9B1Y - chains Y and i of the 51 polymer chains in the assembly; structure by electron microscopy, 2.47 A resolution.

== Chain Y ==
Molecule: 23S rRNA
Organism: Mycolicibacterium smegmatis
Sequence (3038 nucleotides; numbered 2 to 3120; 81 numbers in that range are skipped by the numbering (no residue carries them; nothing is unmodelled there); the number before each row is that of its first residue):
     2 AAGUGUUUAA GGGCGCAUGG UGGAUGCCUU GGCACUGGGA GCCGAUGAAG GACGUAGGAG
    62 GCUGCGAUAA GCCUCGGGGA GCUGUCAACC GAGCGUUGAU CCGAGGAUGU CCGAAUGGGG
   122 AAACCCGGCA CGAGUGAUGU CGUGUCACCA GGCGCUGAAU AUAUAGGCGU CUGGGGGGAA
   182 CGCGGGGAAG UGAAACAUCU CAGUACCCGU AGGAAGAGAA AACAAAAUGU GAUUCCGUGA
   242 GUAGUGGCGA GCGAAAGCGG AGGAUGGCUA AACCGUAUGC AUGUGAUACC GGGUAGGGGU
   302 UGUGUGUGCG GGGUUGUGGG ACCUAUCUUU CCGGCUCUAC CUGGCUGGAG GGCAGUGAGA
   362 AAAUGUUGUG GUUAGCGGAA AUGGCUUGGG AUGGCCUGCC GUAGACGGUG AGAGCCCGGU
   422 ACGUGAAAAC CCGACGUCUG UCUUGAUGGU GUUCCCGAGU AGCAGCGGGC CCGUGGAAUC
   482 UGCUGUGAAU CUGCCGGGAC CACCCGGUAA GCCUGAAUAC UUCCCAGUGA CCGAUAGCGG
   542 AUUAGUACCG UGAGGGAAUG GUGAAAAGUA CCCCGGGAGG GGAGUGAAAG AGUACCUGAA
   602 ACCGUGCGCU UACAAUCCGU CAGAGCCCUC GACGUGUCGU GGGGUGAUGG CGUGCCUUUU
   662 GAAGAAUGAG CCUGCGAGUC AGGGACAUGU CGCGAGGUUA ACCCGGGUGG GGUAGCCGCA
   722 GCGAAAGCGA GUCUGAAUAG GGCGUAUCCA CACAAGAGUG UGUGGUGUAG UGGUGUGUUC
   782 UGGACCCGAA GCGGAGUGAU CUACCCAUGG CCAGGGUGAA GCGCGGGUAA GACCGCGUGG
   842 AGGCCCGAAC CCACUUAGGU UGAAGACUGA GGGGAUGAGC UGUGGGUAGG GGUGAAAGGC
   902 CAAUCAAACU CCGUGAUAGC UGGUUCUCCC CGAAAUGCAU UUAGGUGCAG CGUCGCAUGU
   962 UUCUUGCCGG AGGUAGAGCU ACUGGAUGGC CGAUGGGCCC CACAGGGUUA CUGACGUCAG
  1022 CCAAACUCCG AAUGCCGGUA AGUCCAAGAG UGCGGCAGUG AGACGGCGGG GGAUAAGCUC
  1082 CGUGCGUCGA GAGGGAAACA GCCCAGAUCG CCGGCUAAGG CCCCUAAGCG UGUGCUAAGU
  1142 GGAAAAGGAU GUGCAGUCGC GAAGACAACC AGGAGGUUGG CUUAGAAGCA GCCACCCUUG
  1202 AAAGAGUGCG UAAUAGCUCA CUGGUCAAGU GAUUGUGCGC CGAUAAUGUA GCGGGGCUCA
  1262 AGCACACCGC CGAAGCCGCG GCAGCCAACG UGUUGGCUGG GUAGGGGAGC GUCCUGCAUC
  1322 CGGUGAAGCC GCCGAGUGAU CGAGUGGUGG AGGGUGUGGG AGUGAGAAUG CAGGCAUGAG
  1382 UAGCGAUUAG GCAAGUGAGA ACCUUGCCCG CCGAAAGACC AAGGGUUCCU GGGCCAGGCC
  1442 AGUCCGCCCA GGGUGAGUCG GGACCUAAGG CGAGGCCGAC AGGCGUAGUC GAUGGACAAC
  1502 GGGUUGAUAU UCCCGUACCC GUGUAUGUGC GUCCAUGAUG AAUCAGCGGU ACUAACCAUC
  1562 CAAAACCACC GUGACCGCAC CUUUCGGGGU GUGGCGUUGG UGGGGCUGCA UGGGACCUUC
  1622 GUUGGUAGUA GUCAAGCGAU GGGGUGACGC AGGAAGGUAG CCGUACCGGU CAGUGGUAAU
  1682 ACCGGGGUAA GCCUGUAGGG AGUCAGAUAG GUAAAUCCGU CUGGCAUAUA UCCUGAGAGG
  1742 UGAUGCAUAG CCGAGUGAGG CGAAUUCGGU GAUCCUAUGC UGCCGAGAAA AGCCUCUAGC
  1802 GAGGACAUAC ACGGCCCGUA CCCCAAACCA ACACAGGUGG UCAGGUAGAG AAUACUAAGG
  1862 CGUACGAGUG AACUAUGGUU AAGGAACUCG GCAAAAUGCC CCCGUAACUU CGGGAGAAGG
  1922 GGGACCCACA UGGCGUGUAA GCCUUUACGG CCCAAGCGUG AGUGGGUGGC ACAAACCAGU
  1982 GAGAAGCGAC UGUUUACUAA AAACACAGGU CCGUGCGAAG UCGCAAGACG AUGUAUACGG
  2042 ACUGACGCCU GCCCGGUGCU GGAAGGUUAA GAGGACCCGU UAACUCCCUU UGGGGGUGAA
  2102 GCGGAGAAUU UAAGCCCCAG UAAACGGCGG UGGUAACUAU AACCAUCCUA AGGUAGCGAA
  2162 AUUCCUUGUC GGGUAAGUUC CGACCUGCAC GAAUGGCGUA ACGACUUCUC AACUGUCUCA
  2222 ACCAUAGACU CGGCGAAAUU GCACUACGAG UAAAGAUGCU CGUUACGCGC GGCAGGACGA
  2282 AAAGACCCCG GGACCUUCAC UACAACUUGG UAUUGGUGCU CGAU
  2407 CGUAUUGGGC CUCUAACCUC GGACCGUAUA UCCGGUUCAG GGACAGUGCC UGGUGGGUAG
  2467 UUUAACUGGG GCGGUUGCCU CCUAAAAUGU AACGGAGGCG CCCAAAGGUU CCCUCAACCU
  2527 GGACGGCAAU CAGGUGUUGA GUGUAAGUGC ACAAGGGAGC UUGACUGCGA GACGGACAUG
  2587 UCGAGCAGGG ACGAAAGUCG GGACUAGUGA UCCGGCACCU CUGAGUGGAA GGGGUGUCGC
  2647 UCAACGGAUA AAAGGUACCC CGGGGAUAAC AGGCUGAUCU UCCCCAAGAG UCCAUAUCGA
  2707 CGGGAUGGUU UGGCACCUCG AUGUCGGCUC GUCGCAUCCU GGGGCUGGAG CAGGUCCCAA
  2767 GGGUUGGGCU GUUCGCCCAU UAAAGCGGCA CGCGAGCUGG GUUUAGAACG UCGUGAGACA
  2827 GUUCGGUCUC UAUCCGCCGC GCGCGUCAGA AGCUUGAGGA AACCUGUCCC UAGUACGAGA
  2887 GGACCGGGAC GGACGAACCU CUGGUAUACC AGUUGUCCCA CCAGGGGCAC GGCUGGAUAG
  2947 CCACGUUCGG ACAGGAUAAC CGCUGAAAGC AUCUAAGCGG GAAACCUCUU CCAAGACCAG
  3007 GCUUCUCACC CUCUAGGAGG GAUAAGGCCC CCCGCAGACC ACGGGAUUGA UAGACCAGAC
  3067 CUGGAAGCCU AGUAAUAGGU GCAGGGAACU GGCACUAACC GGCCGAAAAC UUAC
Ion coordination: Mg2+ site 1: G13, G14, U611; Mg2+ site 2: G77, G78; Mg2+ site 3: A105, G106; Mg2+ site 4 near G106 (its only coordinating residue here); Mg2+ site 5: U109, G110; Mg2+ site 6 near U117 (its only coordinating residue here); Mg2+ site 7 near G153 (its only coordinating residue here); Mg2+ site 8: U163, A164; Mg2+ site 9 near G176 (its only coordinating residue here); Mg2+ site 10: G191, U2467; Mg2+ site 11: U192, U201, C202; Mg2+ site 12: G193, A194; 308 more Mg2+ sites not listed

== Chain i ==
Name: Large ribosomal subunit protein uL16
Organism: Mycolicibacterium smegmatis
Reference sequence: A0QSD8 (RL16_MYCS2); residue numbers follow UniProt; this construct covers 1-136
Chain sequence (136 residues; each row starts with the number of its first residue):
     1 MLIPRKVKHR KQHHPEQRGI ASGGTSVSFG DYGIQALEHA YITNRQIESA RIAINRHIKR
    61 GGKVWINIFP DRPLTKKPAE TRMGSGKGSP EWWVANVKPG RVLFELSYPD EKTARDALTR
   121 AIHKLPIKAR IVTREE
Ion coordination: Mg2+ site 1: Pro-15, Glu-16; Mg2+ site 2: Leu-125, Pro-126, Ile-127

== How chain Y and chain i interact ==
Residue-residue contacts (88):
  A976(Y) with Glu-16(i), phosphate contact
  G977(Y) with Glu-16(i), phosphate contact
  G979(Y) with Ser-22(i), phosphate contact
  U984(Y) with Lys-8(i), hydrogen bond to the base
  G986(Y) with Pro-4(i), phosphate contact; Lys-6(i), sugar contact
  A987(Y) with Pro-4(i), phosphate contact; Arg-5(i), salt bridge to the phosphate; Phe-69(i), sugar contact
  U988(Y) with Trp-65(i), sugar contact
  G989(Y) with Lys-63(i), hydrogen bond to the phosphate; Trp-65(i), hydrogen bond to the sugar
  G990(Y) with Lys-63(i), salt bridge to the phosphate
  A1020(Y) with Phe-29(i), base contact
  G1021(Y) with Gly-24(i), hydrogen bond to the phosphate; Ser-28(i), sugar contact
  C1022(Y) with Ser-22(i), phosphate contact; Gly-23(i), phosphate contact; Gly-24(i), hydrogen bond to the phosphate; Arg-101(i), hydrogen bond to the sugar
  C1023(Y) with Asp-71(i), hydrogen bond to the sugar
  A1025(Y) with Lys-11(i), hydrogen bond to the base; Gln-12(i), base contact; His-13(i), stacking on the base
  A1026(Y) with His-9(i), stacking on the base; Lys-11(i), base contact
  C1027(Y) with Lys-8(i), salt bridge to the phosphate
  G1069(Y) with Glu-16(i), phosphate contact
  G1070(Y) with Glu-16(i), phosphate contact
  G1071(Y) with His-13(i), phosphate contact; His-14(i), hydrogen bond to the phosphate
  G1072(Y) with Gln-12(i), phosphate contact; His-13(i), phosphate contact; His-14(i), hydrogen bond to the phosphate; Lys-87(i), salt bridge to the phosphate
  G1073(Y) with His-14(i), base contact; Thr-75(i), phosphate contact; Lys-77(i), sugar contact; Lys-87(i), salt bridge to the phosphate; Gly-88(i), hydrogen bond to the phosphate
  A1074(Y) with Thr-75(i), phosphate contact; Lys-76(i), phosphate contact; Lys-77(i), phosphate contact
  U1075(Y) with His-14(i), salt bridge to the phosphate; Arg-18(i), hydrogen bond to the base; Tyr-41(i), phosphate contact; Leu-74(i), phosphate contact
  G1148(Y) with Lys-128(i), salt bridge to the phosphate
  G1149(Y) with His-123(i), phosphate contact
  U1235(Y) with Arg-130(i), hydrogen bond to the phosphate
  G1236(Y) with Arg-130(i), salt bridge to the phosphate
  G2474(Y) with Met-83(i), hydrogen bond to the base; Gly-84(i), base contact
  G2475(Y) with Arg-82(i), salt bridge to the phosphate
  U2489(Y) with His-13(i), sugar contact
  C2499(Y) with Ser-85(i), hydrogen bond to the sugar; Gly-86(i), hydrogen bond to the phosphate
  G2500(Y) with His-13(i), base contact; Gly-84(i), phosphate contact; Ser-85(i), hydrogen bond to the phosphate; Gly-86(i), hydrogen bond to the phosphate; Lys-87(i), hydrogen bond to the phosphate
  G2501(Y) with Gly-86(i), phosphate contact; Lys-87(i), hydrogen bond to the phosphate
  A2502(Y) with Arg-10(i), salt bridge to the phosphate; Lys-11(i), phosphate contact
  A2683(Y) with Lys-76(i), sugar contact
  C2691(Y) with Arg-120(i), sugar contact; His-123(i), sugar contact; Lys-124(i), base contact
  A2693(Y) with Arg-56(i), hydrogen bond to the sugar
  G2694(Y) with Arg-56(i), salt bridge to the phosphate
  A2706(Y) with Lys-124(i), base contact
  C2707(Y) with Ser-49(i), hydrogen bond to the base; Lys-124(i), base contact
  G2708(Y) with Arg-45(i), salt bridge to the phosphate; Gln-46(i), phosphate contact; Ser-49(i), sugar contact; Lys-124(i), hydrogen bond to the sugar
  G2709(Y) with Gln-46(i), sugar contact; Lys-124(i), sugar contact; Leu-125(i), sugar contact; Pro-126(i), phosphate contact
  U2717(Y) with Glu-80(i), hydrogen bond to the sugar
  G2718(Y) with Glu-80(i), hydrogen bond to the sugar
  G2719(Y) with Arg-82(i), sugar contact; Met-83(i), phosphate contact
  C2720(Y) with Arg-82(i), phosphate contact
Interface residues without a listed pair, chain Y (51 interface residues in all): A978, G985, A1147, A2692, G2710
Interface residues without a listed pair, chain i (55 interface residues in all): Ile-3, Val-7, Pro-15, Ile-20, Thr-43, Ile-66, Ala-79, Thr-81, Lys-98

== Overview ==
51 residues of chain Y and 55 residues of chain i are in contact; the contacts include 25 hydrogen bonds, 12
salt bridges and 2 aromatic stacking contacts. Among the polar pairs are U984(Y)/Lys-8(i), A1025(Y)/Lys-11(i)
and U1075(Y)/Arg-18(i). G13(Y), G14(Y) and U611(Y) coordinate Mg2+ site 1.
Here chain Y is 23S rRNA and chain i is Large ribosomal subunit protein uL16, both from Mycolicibacterium
smegmatis. Entry 9B1Y (WT strain WT mycobacterial ribosome) was determined by electron microscopy.
